Entry 3IGA (X-ray diffraction, 2.75 A resolution); this record covers chains A and C of the 3 polymer chains in the assembly.

[Chain A]
Molecule: Antibody Fab Fragment heavy chain
From: Mus musculus
Notes: antibody fragment or engineered binder
Chain sequence (219 residues; row label = number of the first residue in the row):
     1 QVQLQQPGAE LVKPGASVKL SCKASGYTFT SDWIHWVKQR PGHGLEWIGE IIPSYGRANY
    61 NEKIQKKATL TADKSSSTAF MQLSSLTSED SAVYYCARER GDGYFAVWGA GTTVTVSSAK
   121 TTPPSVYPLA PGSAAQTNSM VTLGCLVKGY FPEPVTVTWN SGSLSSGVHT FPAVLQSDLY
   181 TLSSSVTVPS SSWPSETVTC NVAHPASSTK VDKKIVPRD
Disulfides: C22-C96, C145-C200

[Chain C]
Molecule: Voltage-gated potassium channel
From: Streptomyces lividans
UniProtKB: P0A334 (KCSA_STRLI); residues 1-124 here = UniProt positions 1-124
Chain sequence (124 residues; row label = number of the first residue in the row):
     1 MAPMLSGLLA RLVKLLLGRH GSALHWRAAG AATVLLVIVL LAGSYLAVLA ERGAPGAQLI
    61 TYPRALWWSV ETATTVGYGD LYPVTLWGRC VAVVVMVAGI TSFGLVTAAL ATWFVGREQE
   121 RRGH
Unresolved in the structure: 1-21
Sequence notes: engineered mutation A2 (Pro in P0A334), C90 (Leu in P0A334)
Metal / ion sites: Ni2+ near H124 (its only coordinating residue here)
Residues lining bound ligands: diacyl glycerol (DGA): L41, S44, Y45, Y62, P63, R64, L66, W67, V70, V84, T85, L86, R89, V93
Swiss-Prot annotation at these positions:
  - motif: T75 to D80 (Selectivity filter)
  - mutagenesis: E71 (E71A: Prevents channel inactivation)

[How chain A and chain C interact]
Residue-residue contacts - 22 pairs, chain A then chain C:
  T30(A) - Y45(C)
  S31(A) - Y62(C)  hydrogen bond (backbone-side chain)
  W33(A) - R52(C)
  W33(A) - Y62(C)  hydrogen bond
  E50(A) - R52(C)  salt bridge
  I52(A) - Y45(C)
  I52(A) - L49(C)  hydrophobic
  I52(A) - Y62(C)
  S54(A) - Y45(C)
  Y55(A) - L49(C)  hydrophobic
  R57(A) - L49(C)  hydrogen bond (side chain-backbone)
  R57(A) - R52(C)
  N59(A) - R52(C)  hydrogen bond (side chain-backbone)
  N59(A) - G53(C)
  E62(A) - G53(C)
  E99(A) - R52(C)  salt bridge
  G101(A) - R52(C)
  G101(A) - T61(C)
  G101(A) - Y62(C)  hydrogen bond (backbone-backbone)
  G101(A) - P63(C)
  D102(A) - T61(C)
  G103(A) - T61(C)
Other interface residues (no listed pair), chain A (16 interface residues in all): H35, R100
Other interface residues (no listed pair), chain C (9 interface residues in all): V48, P55

[In short]
16 residues of chain A and 9 residues of chain C are in contact, with 5 hydrogen bonds and 2 salt bridges.
Polar contacts include E50(A)-R52(C), E99(A)-R52(C) and S31(A)-Y62(C). Diacyl glycerol is bound between chain
A and chain C.
Chain A is Antibody Fab Fragment heavy chain (Mus musculus) and chain C is Voltage-gated potassium channel
(Streptomyces lividans); the structure, Potassium Channel KcsA-Fab complex in Li+ and K+, was determined by
X-ray diffraction (same publication as 3GB7).
